Entry 8WKN (electron microscopy, 3.40 A resolution); this record covers chains A and E of the 5 polymer chains in the assembly.

== Chain A ==
Protein: SIR2-like domain-containing protein
Organism: Bacillus subtilis
UniProtKB: A0A162TTM4 (A0A162TTM4_BACIU); numbering as in UniProt (aligned over 1-1005)
Amino-acid sequence (1005 residues; each row starts with the number of its first residue):
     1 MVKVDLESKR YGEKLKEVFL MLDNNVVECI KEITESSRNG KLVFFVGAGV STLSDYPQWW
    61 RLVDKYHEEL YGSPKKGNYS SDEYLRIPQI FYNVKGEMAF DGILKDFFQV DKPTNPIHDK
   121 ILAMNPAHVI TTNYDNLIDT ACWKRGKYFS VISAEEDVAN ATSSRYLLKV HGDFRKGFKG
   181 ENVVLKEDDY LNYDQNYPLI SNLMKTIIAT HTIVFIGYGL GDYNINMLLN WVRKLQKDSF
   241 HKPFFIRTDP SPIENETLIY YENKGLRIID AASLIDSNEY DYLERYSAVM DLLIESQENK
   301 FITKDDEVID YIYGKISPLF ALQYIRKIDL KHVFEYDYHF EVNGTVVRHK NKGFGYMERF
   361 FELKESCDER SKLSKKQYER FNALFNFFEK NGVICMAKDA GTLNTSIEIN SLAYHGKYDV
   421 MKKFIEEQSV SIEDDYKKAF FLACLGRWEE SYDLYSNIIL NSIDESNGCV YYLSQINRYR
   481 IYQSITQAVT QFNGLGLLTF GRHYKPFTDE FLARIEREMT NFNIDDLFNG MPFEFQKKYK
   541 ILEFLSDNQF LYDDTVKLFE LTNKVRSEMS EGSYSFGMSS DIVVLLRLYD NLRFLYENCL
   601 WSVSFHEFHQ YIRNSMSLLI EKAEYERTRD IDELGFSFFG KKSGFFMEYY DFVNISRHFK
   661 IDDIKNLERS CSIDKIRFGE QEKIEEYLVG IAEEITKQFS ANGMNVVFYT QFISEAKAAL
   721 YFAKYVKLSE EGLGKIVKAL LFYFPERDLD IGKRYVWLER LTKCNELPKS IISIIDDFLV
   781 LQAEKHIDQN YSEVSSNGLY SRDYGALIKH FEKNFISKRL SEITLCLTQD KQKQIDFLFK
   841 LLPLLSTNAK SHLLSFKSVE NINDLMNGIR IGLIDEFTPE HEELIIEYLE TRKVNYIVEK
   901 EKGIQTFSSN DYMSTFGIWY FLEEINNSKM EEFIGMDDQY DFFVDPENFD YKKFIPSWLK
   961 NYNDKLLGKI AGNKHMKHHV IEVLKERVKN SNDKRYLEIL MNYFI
Unresolved in the structure: 1-7, 567-577, 788, 897-908, 975
Sequence notes: conflict Ser643 (Leu in A0A162TTM4)
From the paper describing this entry:
  - self-association interface (contacts with another copy of this molecule); pairs are residue here / residue on that copy: Tyr71-Glu254, Ile90-Tyr260, Tyr471-Tyr148, Pro532-Tyr148
  - mutagenesis - Y71A/I90A, N133A/H171A: abolished catalytic activity on TTP
  - mutagenesis - Y574G/F576G: decreased binding to SPbeta prophage-derived uncharacterized protein YotI (chain E)
  - mutagenesis - K960A/D993A: unchanged binding to SPbeta prophage-derived uncharacterized protein YotI (chain E)
  - catalytic residues: Asn133, His171 (proposed by the authors, not directly observed)
  - mutagenesis - M531G/P532G: increased catalytic activity
  - mutagenesis - L495G/L497G/L498G, Y574G/F576G: abolished catalytic activity

== Chain E ==
Protein: SPbeta prophage-derived uncharacterized protein YotI
Organism: Bacillus subtilis
UniProtKB: Q796A8 (YOTI_BACSU); numbering as in UniProt (aligned over 1-120)
Amino-acid sequence (120 residues; numbered 1 to 120; the number before each row is that of its first residue):
     1 MIEIFKDTGA THDLVYHSKI NTFVWDVEFD IVLSDSKELN KCYFVKCFNP YRINGKCDFA
    61 VSSIDIFSEG KRLLIENEFN FKITKAVHVA TSKDVTEIVL HLSERISSPF PIVKEVVYLD
Unresolved in the structure: 1-9

== Interface between chain A and chain E ==
Contacting residue pairs (34):
  Val756(A) - Leu119(E)  hydrophobic
  Asn797(A) - Cys47(E)  hydrogen bond (backbone-side chain)
  Asn797(A) - Leu119(E)
  Tyr800(A) - Arg72(E)  hydrogen bond
  Arg802(A) - Arg52(E)
  Arg802(A) - Ile53(E)  hydrogen bond (side chain-backbone)
  Asp803(A) - Arg52(E)  salt bridge
  Asn863(A) - Asn77(E)
  Asn867(A) - Ile75(E)  hydrogen bond (side chain-backbone)
  Asn867(A) - Glu76(E)  hydrogen bond (side chain-backbone)
  Arg870(A) - Ile75(E)  hydrogen bond (side chain-backbone)
  Ser909(A) - Phe81(E)
  Asn910(A) - Glu78(E)  hydrogen bond (side chain-backbone)
  Asn910(A) - Phe79(E)
  Asn910(A) - Asn80(E)
  Thr915(A) - Phe59(E)
  Ile918(A) - Phe59(E)  hydrophobic
  Trp919(A) - Lys56(E)
  Leu922(A) - Asp58(E)
  Glu924(A) - Lys56(E)
  Ile955(A) - Ser107(E)
  Ser957(A) - Asn21(E)  hydrogen bond
  Lys960(A) - Ser18(E)  hydrogen bond (side chain-backbone)
  Lys960(A) - Val61(E)
  Asn961(A) - Phe59(E)
  Asn961(A) - Ala60(E)
  Asn961(A) - Val61(E)
  Tyr962(A) - Val61(E)
  Asn963(A) - Asn54(E)
  Asn963(A) - Asp58(E)  hydrogen bond (side chain-backbone)
  Asn963(A) - Ala60(E)
  Asn963(A) - Val61(E)
  Lys965(A) - Asp58(E)
  Asp993(A) - Ser18(E)
Interface residues without a listed pair, chain A (30 interface residues in all): Ser796, Gly798, Leu799, His810, Asp875, Leu966, Arg995
Interface residues without a listed pair, chain E (26 interface residues in all): Lys19, Asn49, Cys57, Asp65, Val117

== In short ==
30 residues of chain A and 26 residues of chain E are in contact; the contacts include 10 hydrogen bonds and 1
salt bridge. Polar contacts include Asp803(A)-Arg52(E), Asn797(A)-Cys47(E) and Tyr800(A)-Arg72(E). The paper
reports catalytic residues Asn133(A) and His171(A); Y71A/I90A and N133A/H171A of chain A abolish catalytic
activity on TTP; 6 substitutions were tested in all.
Here chain A is SIR2-like domain-containing protein and chain E is SPbeta prophage-derived uncharacterized
protein YotI, both from Bacillus subtilis. Entry 8WKN (Cryo-EM structure of DSR2-DSAD1) was determined by
electron microscopy (same publication as 8K98, 8K9A, 8W56 and 8XKN).
